PDB entry 2Y9H | X-ray diffraction, 2.50 A resolution | chains A and B

Chain A:
Name: CSE3
Organism: Thermus thermophilus
UniProtKB: Q53WG9 (Q53WG9_THET8); residues 1-211 here = UniProt positions 1-211
Sequence (215 residues; each row starts with the number of its first residue; numbers below 1 keep their minus sign (Gly-3 is residue -3)):
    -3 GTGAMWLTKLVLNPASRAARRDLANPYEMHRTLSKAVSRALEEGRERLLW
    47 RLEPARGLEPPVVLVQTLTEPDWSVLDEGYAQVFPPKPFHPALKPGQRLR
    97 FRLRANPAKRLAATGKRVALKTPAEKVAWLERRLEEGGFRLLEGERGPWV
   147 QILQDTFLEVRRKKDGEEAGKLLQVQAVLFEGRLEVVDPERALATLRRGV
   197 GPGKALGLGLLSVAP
Not modelled in the structure: -3 to -2
Construct notes: expression tag (-3 to 0)
Curated features (UniProtKB/Swiss-Prot):
  - site: Tyr23 (Stabilizes transition-state intermediate)
  - mutagenesis: Tyr23 (Y23F: 97% loss of cleavage activity), Glu24 (E24A: 71% loss of cleavage activity), His26 (H26A: 99.8% loss of cleavage activity, binds RNA normally), Arg27 (R27A: 86% loss of cleavage activity), Ser34 (S34A: 41% loss of cleavage activity), Glu38 (E38A: No effect), Asn102 (N102A: No effect on cleavage, increases enzyme turnover), Arg157 (R157A: 85% loss of cleavage activity), Arg158 (R158A: 64% loss of cleavage activity; 99% loss of cleavage activity), Lys160 (K160A: 45% loss of cleavage activity)

Chain B:
Molecule: 19-nt RNA strand
Sequence (19 nucleotides; row label = number of the first residue in the row):
     5 UCCCCACGCGUGUGGGGAU

Chain A / chain B interface:
Residue-residue contacts (37):
  Tyr23(A) - A22(B)  sugar contact
  His26(A) - A22(B)  phosphate contact
  Arg43(A) - G20(B)  salt bridge to the phosphate
  Arg43(A) - DG21(B)  salt bridge to the phosphate
  Lys105(A) - G16(B)  phosphate contact
  Lys105(A) - U17(B)  phosphate contact
  Arg106(A) - C9(B)  base contact
  Arg106(A) - G16(B)  sugar contact
  Arg106(A) - U17(B)  hydrogen bond to the base
  Arg106(A) - G18(B)  hydrogen bond to the base
  Leu107(A) - G16(B)  phosphate contact
  Ala108(A) - G16(B)  hydrogen bond to the phosphate
  Lys112(A) - U5(B)  hydrogen bond to the phosphate
  Lys112(A) - C6(B)  salt bridge to the phosphate
  Lys112(A) - C7(B)  salt bridge to the phosphate
  Arg113(A) - U5(B)  phosphate contact
  Arg113(A) - G18(B)  hydrogen bond to the base
  Arg113(A) - G19(B)  hydrogen bond to the base
  Arg113(A) - G20(B)  hydrogen bond to the base
  Arg128(A) - U17(B)  salt bridge to the phosphate
  Arg128(A) - G18(B)  salt bridge to the phosphate
  Arg129(A) - G18(B)  salt bridge to the phosphate
  Arg129(A) - G19(B)  salt bridge to the phosphate
  Arg157(A) - C6(B)  hydrogen bond to the base
  Arg157(A) - A22(B)  hydrogen bond to the base
  Lys159(A) - C6(B)  salt bridge to the phosphate
  Lys167(A) - C6(B)  phosphate contact
  Leu168(A) - U5(B)  sugar contact
  Leu169(A) - U5(B)  sugar contact
  Leu169(A) - C6(B)  sugar contact
  Gln170(A) - U5(B)  hydrogen bond to the sugar
  Val171(A) - U5(B)  base contact
  Arg194(A) - G19(B)  hydrogen bond to the phosphate
  Arg194(A) - G20(B)  salt bridge to the phosphate
  Lys200(A) - G20(B)  salt bridge to the phosphate
  Ala201(A) - A22(B)  phosphate contact
  Leu202(A) - A22(B)  base contact
Interface residues without a listed pair, chain A (25 interface residues in all): Ala104, Ala109, Val156
Interface residues without a listed pair, chain B (15 interface residues in all): C8, A10, U15, U23

Summary:
Chain A and chain B form an interface of 25 and 15 residues respectively; the contacts include 11 hydrogen
bonds and 11 salt bridges. Among the polar pairs are Arg106(A)-U17(B), Arg106(A)-G18(B) and Arg113(A)-G18(B).
UniProt lists 10 mutagenesis sites on chain A.
Here chain A is CSE3 (Thermus thermophilus) and chain B is a 19-nt RNA strand. Entry 2Y9H (Structure A of
CRISPR endoribonuclease Cse3 bound to 19 nt RNA) was determined by X-ray diffraction together with 2Y8W and
2Y8Y from the same study.
